4G8X - chains A and B; structure by X-ray diffraction, 3.00 A resolution.

Chain A:
Protein: RNA polymerase sigma factor rpoD
Organism: Staphylococcus aureus subsp. aureus
Reference sequence: P0A0J0 (RPOD_STAA8); numbering as in UniProt (aligned over 296-357)
Sequence (62 residues; numbered 296 to 357; the number before each row is that of its first residue):
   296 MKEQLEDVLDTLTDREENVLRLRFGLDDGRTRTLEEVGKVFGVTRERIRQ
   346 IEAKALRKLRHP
Disordered / not traced: 357
Modified residues: Mse296 (selenomethionine; parent Met)
Differences from the reference sequence: conflict Mse296 (Leu in P0A0J0)
UniProt features mapped onto this chain:
  - DNA-binding region: L329 to A348 (H-T-H motif)
From the paper describing this entry:
  - specificity-determining residues: D309, E312, N313, V335

Chain B:
Protein: ORF067
Organism: Staphylococcus phage G1
Reference sequence: Q4Z9Y5 (Q4Z9Y5_9CAUD); numbering as in UniProt (aligned over 1-198)
Sequence (198 residues; row label = number of the first residue in the row):
     1 MKLKILDKDNATLNVFHRNKEHKTIDNVPTANLVDWYPLSNAYEYKLSRN
    51 GEYLELKRLRSTLPSSYGLDDNNQDIIRDNNHRCKIGYWYNPAVRKDNLK
   101 IIEKAKQYGLPIITEEYDANTVEQGFRDIGVIFQSLKTIVVTRYLEGKTE
   151 EELRIFNMKSEESQLNEALKESDFSVDLTYSDLGQIYNMLLLMKKISK
Disordered / not traced: 198
Modified residues: Mse1, Mse158, Mse189, Mse193 (selenomethionine; parent Met)

Chain A / chain B interface:
Residue-residue contacts (49):
  D309(A) - Mse1(B)  hydrogen bond (backbone-backbone)
  D309(A) - K2(B)
  D309(A) - L3(B)  hydrogen bond (side chain-backbone)
  R310(A) - Y37(B)  hydrogen bond
  R310(A) - N41(B)  hydrogen bond
  R310(A) - Y43(B)  hydrogen bond (side chain-backbone)
  E312(A) - K195(B)  salt bridge
  N313(A) - N188(B)  hydrogen bond
  N313(A) - L191(B)
  R316(A) - Y187(B)
  R316(A) - L191(B)
  R316(A) - K194(B)
  L317(A) - Y187(B)  hydrophobic
  D322(A) - F126(B)
  D322(A) - Y187(B)  hydrogen bond
  D322(A) - L191(B)
  D322(A) - K194(B)  salt bridge
  D323(A) - F126(B)
  D323(A) - G130(B)
  R325(A) - V131(B)
  R325(A) - Q134(B)
  R327(A) - G130(B)  hydrogen bond (side chain-backbone)
  R327(A) - F133(B)
  R327(A) - Q134(B)  hydrogen bond
  T328(A) - E162(B)
  T328(A) - L165(B)
  L329(A) - E162(B)  hydrogen bond (backbone-side chain)
  E330(A) - E162(B)  hydrogen bond (backbone-side chain)
  E330(A) - N166(B)
  E330(A) - L169(B)
  E331(A) - F133(B)
  E331(A) - K137(B)  salt bridge
  E331(A) - L165(B)
  E331(A) - Y180(B)
  K334(A) - L63(B)
  K334(A) - L169(B)
  K334(A) - D177(B)  salt bridge
  K334(A) - Y180(B)
  V335(A) - L63(B)
  V335(A) - F133(B)  hydrophobic
  V335(A) - G184(B)
  F336(A) - N41(B)
  F336(A) - S61(B)  hydrogen bond (backbone-side chain)
  F336(A) - L63(B)
  G337(A) - S61(B)  hydrogen bond (backbone-side chain)
  G337(A) - T62(B)  hydrogen bond (backbone-backbone)
  G337(A) - L63(B)
  R340(A) - E162(B)
  R340(A) - N166(B)  hydrogen bond
Other interface residues (no listed pair), chain A (21 interface residues in all): T308, V338
Other interface residues (no listed pair), chain B (28 interface residues in all): P38

Overview:
21 residues of chain A face 28 of chain B across their interface, with 15 hydrogen bonds and 4 salt bridges.
Among the polar pairs are E312(A)-K195(B), D322(A)-K194(B) and E331(A)-K137(B). The paper reports specificity
determinants D309(A), E312(A) and N313(A) among others.
Here chain A is RNA polymerase sigma factor rpoD (Staphylococcus aureus subsp. aureus) and chain B is ORF067
(Staphylococcus phage G1). Entry 4G8X (G1 ORF67 / Staphyloccus aureus sigmaA domain 4 complex) was determined
by X-ray diffraction together with 4G6D from the same study.
